7M71 - chains B and L of the 4 polymer chains in the assembly; structure by electron microscopy, 2.66 A resolution.

# Chain B
Protein: Spike glycoprotein
From: Severe acute respiratory syndrome coronavirus 2
UniProt: P0DTC2 (SPIKE_SARS2); residues 1-1208 here = UniProt positions 1-1208
Chain sequence (1208 residues; each row starts with the number of its first residue):
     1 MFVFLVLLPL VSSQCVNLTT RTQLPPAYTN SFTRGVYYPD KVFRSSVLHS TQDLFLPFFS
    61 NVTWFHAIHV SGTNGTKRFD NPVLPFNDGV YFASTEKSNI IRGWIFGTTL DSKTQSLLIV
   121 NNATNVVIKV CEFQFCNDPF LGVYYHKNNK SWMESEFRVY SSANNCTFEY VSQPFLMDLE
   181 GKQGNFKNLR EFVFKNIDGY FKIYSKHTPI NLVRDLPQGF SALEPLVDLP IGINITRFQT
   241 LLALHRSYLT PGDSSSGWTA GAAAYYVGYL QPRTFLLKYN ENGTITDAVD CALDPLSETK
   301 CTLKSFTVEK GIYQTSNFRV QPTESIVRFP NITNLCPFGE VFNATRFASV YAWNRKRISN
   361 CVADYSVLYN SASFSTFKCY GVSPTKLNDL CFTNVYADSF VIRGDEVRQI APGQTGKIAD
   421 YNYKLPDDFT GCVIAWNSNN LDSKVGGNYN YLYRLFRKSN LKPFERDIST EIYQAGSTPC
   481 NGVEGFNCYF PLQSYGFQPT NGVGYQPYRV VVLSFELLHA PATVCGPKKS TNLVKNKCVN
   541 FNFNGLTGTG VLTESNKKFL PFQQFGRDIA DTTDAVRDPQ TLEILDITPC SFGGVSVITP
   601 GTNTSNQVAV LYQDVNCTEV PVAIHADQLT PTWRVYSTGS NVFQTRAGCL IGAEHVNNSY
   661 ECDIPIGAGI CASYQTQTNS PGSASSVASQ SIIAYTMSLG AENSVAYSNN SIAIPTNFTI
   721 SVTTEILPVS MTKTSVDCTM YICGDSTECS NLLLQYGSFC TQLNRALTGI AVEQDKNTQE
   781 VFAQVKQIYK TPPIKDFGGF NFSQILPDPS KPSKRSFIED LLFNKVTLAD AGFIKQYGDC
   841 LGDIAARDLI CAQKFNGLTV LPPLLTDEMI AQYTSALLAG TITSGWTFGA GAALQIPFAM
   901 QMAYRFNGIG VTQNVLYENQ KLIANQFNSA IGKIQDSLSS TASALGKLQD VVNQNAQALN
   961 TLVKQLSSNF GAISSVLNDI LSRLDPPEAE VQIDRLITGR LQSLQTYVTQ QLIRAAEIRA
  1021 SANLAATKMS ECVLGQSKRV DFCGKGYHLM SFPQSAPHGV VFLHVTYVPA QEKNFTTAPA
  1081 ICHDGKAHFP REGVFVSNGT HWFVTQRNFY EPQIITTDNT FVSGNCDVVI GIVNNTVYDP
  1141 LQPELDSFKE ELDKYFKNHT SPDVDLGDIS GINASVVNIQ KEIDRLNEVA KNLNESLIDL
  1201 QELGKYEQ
Disordered / not traced: 1-328, 538-1208
Construct notes: engineered mutation Gly682 (Arg in P0DTC2), Ser683 (Arg in P0DTC2), Ser685 (Arg in P0DTC2), Pro986 (Lys in P0DTC2), Pro987 (Val in P0DTC2)
Curated features (UniProtKB/Swiss-Prot):
  - region: Asn280 to Cys301 (Putative superantigen), Arg403 to Asp405 (Integrin-binding motif), Asn448 to Phe456 (Immunodominant HLA epitope recognized by the CD8+), Pro681, Ala684 (Putative superantigen), Ser816 to Tyr837 (Fusion peptide 1), Lys835 to Phe855 (Fusion peptide 2), Asp1163 to Glu1202 (Heptad repeat 2)
  - site: Arg815, Ser816 (Cleavage)
  - glycosylation: Asn17 (N-linked (GlcNAc...) (complex) asparagine), Asn61 (N-linked (GlcNAc...) (hybrid) asparagine), Asn74 (N-linked (GlcNAc...) (complex) asparagine), Asn122 (N-linked (GlcNAc...) (hybrid) asparagine), Asn149 (N-linked (GlcNAc...) (complex) asparagine), Asn165 (N-linked (GlcNAc...) (complex) asparagine), Asn234 (N-linked (GlcNAc...) (high mannose) asparagine), Asn282 (N-linked (GlcNAc...) (complex) asparagine), Thr323 (O-linked (GalNAc) threonine), Ser325 (O-linked (HexNAc...) serine), Asn331 (N-linked (GlcNAc...) (complex) asparagine), Asn343 (N-linked (GlcNAc...) (complex) asparagine), Asn603 (N-linked (GlcNAc...) (hybrid) asparagine), Asn616 (N-linked (GlcNAc...) (complex) asparagine), Asn657 (N-linked (GlcNAc...) (complex) asparagine), Thr676 (O-linked (GlcNAc...) threonine), Thr678 (O-linked (GlcNAc...) threonine), Asn709 (N-linked (GlcNAc...) (high mannose) asparagine), Asn717 (N-linked (GlcNAc...) (hybrid) asparagine), Asn801 (N-linked (GlcNAc...) (hybrid) asparagine) and 6 more in UniProt
Disulfides: Cys336-Cys361, Cys379-Cys432, Cys391-Cys525, Cys480-Cys488
Glycans and other covalent adducts: N-acetylglucosamine (NAG) linked to Asn331, Asn343
Reported in the primary citation:
  - conformationally variable residues (side-chain flip): Arg408

# Chain L
Protein: Antibody 5A6 Fab light chain
From: Homo sapiens
Notes: antibody fragment or engineered binder
Chain sequence (214 residues; numbered 1 to 214; the number before each row is that of its first residue):
     1 DIQLTQSPSS LSASVGHRVT ITCRASQSIS SYLNWYQQKP GKAPKLLIYA ASSLQSGVPS
    61 RFSGSGSGTD FTLTISSLQP EDFATYYCQQ SYNLPRTFGG GTKLEVLGTV AAPSVFIFPP
   121 SDEQLKSGTA SVVCLLNNFY PREAKVQWKV DNALQSGNSQ ESVTEQDSKD STYSLSSTLT
   181 LSKADYEKHK VYACEVTHQG LSSPVTKSFN RGEC
Disulfides: Cys23-Cys88, Cys134-Cys194

# How chain B and chain L interact
Residue-residue contacts - 13 pairs, chain B then chain L:
  Tyr369(B) with Ser30(L)
  Ser375(B) with Ser67(L); Gly68(L); Thr69(L), hydrogen bond (backbone-backbone); Asp70(L), hydrogen bond (backbone-backbone)
  Thr376(B) with Ser67(L)
  Phe377(B) with Ser67(L), hydrogen bond (backbone-backbone)
  Lys378(B) with Ser67(L)
  Arg408(B) with Ser65(L); Thr72(L); Thr74(L)
  Val503(B) with Arg24(L)
  Tyr508(B) with Asp70(L)
Interface features reported in the paper:
  - epitope / paratope residues, chain B: Arg408(B)

# Summary
8 residues of chain B face 9 of chain L across their interface, with 3 hydrogen bonds. The backbones
hydrogen-bond at Ser375(B)-Thr69(L), Ser375(B)-Asp70(L) and Phe377(B)-Ser67(L). N-acetylglucosamine is
covalently linked to Asn331(B) and Asn343(B). The paper reports the epitope/paratope residue Arg408(B);
conformational variability at Arg408(B).
Chain B is Spike glycoprotein (Severe acute respiratory syndrome coronavirus 2) and chain L is Antibody 5A6
Fab light chain (Homo sapiens); the structure, SARS-CoV-2 Spike:5A6 Fab complex I focused refinement, was
determined by electron microscopy (same publication as 7KQB).
